Entry 6HWD (X-ray diffraction, 2.80 A resolution); this record covers chains R and S of the 28 polymer chains in the assembly.

Chain R:
Name: Proteasome subunit alpha type-5
Organism: Saccharomyces cerevisiae S288c
Notes: EC 3.4.25.1
UniProt: P32379 (PSA5_YEAST); residues -7 to 252 here correspond to UniProt positions 1-260 (UniProt number = residue number + 8)
Sequence (260 residues; each row starts with the number of its first residue; numbers below 1 keep their minus sign (Met-7 is residue -7)):
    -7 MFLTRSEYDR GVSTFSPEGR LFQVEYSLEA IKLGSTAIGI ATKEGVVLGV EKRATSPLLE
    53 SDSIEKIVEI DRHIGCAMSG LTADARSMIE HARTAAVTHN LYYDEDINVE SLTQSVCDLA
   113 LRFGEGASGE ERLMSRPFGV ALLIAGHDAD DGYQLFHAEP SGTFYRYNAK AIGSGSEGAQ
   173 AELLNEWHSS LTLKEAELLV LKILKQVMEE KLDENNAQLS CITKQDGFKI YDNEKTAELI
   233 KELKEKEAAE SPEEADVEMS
Unresolved in the structure: -7 to 0, 118-124, 243-252

Chain S:
Name: Proteasome subunit alpha type-6
Organism: Saccharomyces cerevisiae S288c
Notes: EC 3.4.25.1
UniProt: P40302 (PSA6_YEAST); residues 0-233 here correspond to UniProt positions 1-234 (UniProt number = residue number + 1)
Sequence (234 residues; each row starts with the number of its first residue; numbering starts at 0):
     0 MFRNNYDGDT VTFSPTGRLF QVEYALEAIK QGSVTVGLRS NTHAVLVALK RNADELSSYQ
    60 KKIIKCDEHM GLSLAGLAPD ARVLSNYLRQ QCNYSSLVFN RKLAVERAGH LLCDKAQKNT
   120 QSYGGRPYGV GLLIIGYDKS GAHLLEFQPS GNVTELYGTA IGARSQGAKT YLERTLDTFI
   180 KIDGNPDELI KAGVEAISQS LRDESLTVDN LSIAIVGKDT PFTIYDGEAV AKYI
Unresolved in the structure: 0-2
Swiss-Prot annotation at these positions:
  - modified residue: Ser13 (Phosphoserine)
  - cross-link: Lys190 (Glycyl lysine isopeptide (Lys-Gly) (interchain with G-Cter in ubiquitin))

Chain R / chain S interface:
Residue-residue contacts - 46 pairs, chain R then chain S:
  Ser5(R) - Arg125(S)
  Thr6(R) - Gly7(S)  hydrogen bond (side chain-backbone)
  Thr6(R) - Gln20(S)
  Phe7(R) - Gln20(S)  hydrogen bond (backbone-side chain)
  Phe7(R) - Tyr23(S)
  Phe7(R) - Ala24(S)  hydrophobic
  Phe7(R) - Arg125(S)
  Phe7(R) - Pro126(S)
  Phe7(R) - Gly128(S)
  Ser8(R) - Tyr23(S)
  Pro9(R) - Tyr23(S)  hydrophobic
  Pro9(R) - Glu26(S)
  Glu10(R) - Glu26(S)
  Glu10(R) - Gln30(S)
  Gly11(R) - Tyr23(S)
  Gly11(R) - Ala27(S)
  Leu13(R) - Arg125(S)
  Gln106(R) - Arg81(S)  hydrogen bond
  Asp110(R) - Arg81(S)  salt bridge
  Leu113(R) - Pro78(S)  hydrophobic
  Leu113(R) - Asp79(S)
  Leu113(R) - Arg125(S)
  Ser153(R) - Pro78(S)
  Gly154(R) - Pro78(S)
  Thr155(R) - Gln59(S)
  Thr155(R) - Pro78(S)
  Phe156(R) - Gln59(S)
  Tyr157(R) - Arg50(S)
  Tyr157(R) - Ala52(S)
  Tyr157(R) - Ser56(S)
  Tyr157(R) - Ser57(S)
  Tyr157(R) - Gln59(S)
  Arg158(R) - Ser56(S)
  Arg158(R) - Ser57(S)  hydrogen bond (backbone-backbone)
  Tyr159(R) - Ala52(S)
  Tyr159(R) - Asp53(S)
  Tyr159(R) - Leu55(S)
  Tyr159(R) - Ser56(S)
  Asn160(R) - Leu55(S)  hydrogen bond (backbone-backbone)
  Ala161(R) - Leu55(S)
  Gln172(R) - Asp53(S)  hydrogen bond
  Gln172(R) - Leu55(S)
  Leu175(R) - Leu55(S)
  Leu176(R) - Glu54(S)
  Leu176(R) - Leu55(S)  hydrophobic
  Trp179(R) - Leu55(S)  hydrophobic
Interface residues without a listed pair, chain R (27 interface residues in all): Arg2, Gly3, Glu117
Interface residues without a listed pair, chain S (27 interface residues in all): Asp6, Asn51, Lys60, Leu76, Tyr122, Gly123

Overview:
The chain R/chain S interface involves 27 residues from each chain; the contacts include 6 hydrogen bonds and
1 salt bridge. Polar pairs include Asp110(R)-Arg81(S), Thr6(R)-Gly7(S) and Phe7(R)-Gln20(S).
Chain R is Proteasome subunit alpha type-5 and chain S is Proteasome subunit alpha type-6, both from
Saccharomyces cerevisiae S288c; the structure, Yeast 20S proteasome beta2-G45A mutant in complex with
bortezomib, was determined by X-ray diffraction, deposited together with 6HTB, 6HTC, 6HTD, 6HTP, 6HTR, 6HUB
and 30 further entries.
